Entry 7RKN (electron microscopy, 3.60 A resolution); this record covers chains L and R of the 6 polymer chains in the assembly.

[Chain L]
Protein: Fractalkine
Source organism: Homo sapiens
UniProtKB: P78423 (X3CL1_HUMAN); residues 1-77 here correspond to UniProt positions 25-101 (UniProt number = residue number + 24)
Sequence (91 residues; each row starts with the number of its first residue):
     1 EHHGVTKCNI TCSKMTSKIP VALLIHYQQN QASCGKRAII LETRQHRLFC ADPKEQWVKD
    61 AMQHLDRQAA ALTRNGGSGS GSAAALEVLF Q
Not modelled in the structure: 69-91
Cystine bridges: Cys8-Cys34, Cys12-Cys50
Modified / non-standard residues: Glu1 (pyroglutamic acid; PCA)
Sequence notes: expression tag (78-91)
UniProt features mapped onto this chain:
  - glycosylation: Asn9 (N-linked (GlcNAc...) asparagine)

[Chain R]
Protein: G-protein coupled receptor homolog US28
Source organism: Human cytomegalovirus
UniProtKB: P69332 (US28_HCMVA); numbering as in UniProt (aligned over 1-354)
Sequence (362 residues; row label = number of the first residue in the row; numbers below 1 keep their minus sign (Asp-7 is residue -7)):
    -7 DYKDDDDAMT PTTTTAELTT EFDYDEDATP CVFTDVLNQS KPVTLFLYGV VFLFGSIGNF
    53 LVIFTITWRR RIQCSGDVYF INLAAADLLF VCTLPLWMQY LLDHNSLASV PCTLLTACFY
   113 VAMFASLCFI TEIALDRYYA IVYMRYRPVK QACLFSIFWW IFAVIIAIPH FMVVTKKDNQ
   173 CMTDYDYLEV SYPIILNVEL MLGAFVIPLS VISYCYYRIS RIVAVSQSRH KGRIVRVLIA
   233 VVLVFIIFWL PYHLTLFVDT LKLLKWISSS CEFERSLKRA LILTESLAFC HCCLNPLLYV
   293 FVGTKFRQEL HCLLAEFRQR LFSRDVSWYH SMSFSRRSSP SRRETSSDTL SDEVCRVSQI
   353 IP
Not modelled in the structure: -7 to 14, 309-354
Cystine bridges: Cys23-Cys263, Cys104-Cys173
Sequence notes: expression tag (-7 to 0)
UniProt features mapped onto this chain:
  - glycosylation: Asn30 (N-linked (GlcNAc...) asparagine)
  - natural variant: Glu18 to Asp19 (sequence variant, change not given here; In strain: Isolate clinical VHL/E), Phe25 (F25L: In strain: Isolate clinical VHL/E), Arg267 (R267K: In strain: Isolate clinical VHL/E), Val346 (V346A: In strain: Isolate clinical VHL/E)

[Interface between chain L and chain R]
Residue-residue contacts - 50 pairs, chain L then chain R:
  Glu1(L) - Trp89(R)
  Glu1(L) - Cys173(R)
  His2(L) - Tyr40(R)  hydrogen bond
  His2(L) - Phe111(R)
  His2(L) - Tyr112(R)
  His2(L) - Glu277(R)
  His3(L) - Asn189(R)  hydrogen bond
  His3(L) - Leu248(R)
  His3(L) - Leu273(R)
  His3(L) - Glu277(R)
  Gly4(L) - Ile274(R)
  Gly4(L) - Glu277(R)  hydrogen bond (backbone-side chain)
  Val5(L) - Trp89(R)  hydrophobic
  Thr6(L) - Leu29(R)
  Thr6(L) - Lys270(R)
  Cys8(L) - Phe25(R)
  Asn9(L) - Val24(R)
  Asn9(L) - Phe25(R)
  Asn9(L) - Thr26(R)
  Ile10(L) - Phe25(R)
  Thr11(L) - Pro22(R)
  Thr11(L) - Cys23(R)  hydrogen bond (side chain-backbone)
  Thr11(L) - Phe25(R)
  Lys14(L) - Asp19(R)
  Lys14(L) - Ala20(R)
  Thr16(L) - Glu18(R)
  Ser17(L) - Tyr16(R)
  Ser17(L) - Glu18(R)  hydrogen bond
  Lys18(L) - Tyr16(R)  hydrogen bond (backbone-side chain)
  Ile19(L) - Tyr16(R)
  Ile19(L) - Glu18(R)
  Gln31(L) - Gln172(R)
  Ala32(L) - Lys169(R)
  Ala32(L) - Met174(R)
  Ser33(L) - Gln172(R)
  Ser33(L) - Met174(R)
  Cys34(L) - Thr175(R)
  Gly35(L) - Met174(R)
  Gly35(L) - Thr175(R)  hydrogen bond (backbone-backbone)
  Gly35(L) - Asp176(R)
  Gly35(L) - Asp178(R)
  Lys36(L) - Asp178(R)  hydrogen bond (backbone-side chain)
  Ile40(L) - Pro22(R)  hydrophobic
  Leu48(L) - Thr21(R)  hydrogen bond (backbone-side chain)
  Leu48(L) - Pro22(R)
  Phe49(L) - Asp17(R)
  Phe49(L) - Glu18(R)
  Phe49(L) - Thr21(R)
  Phe49(L) - Pro22(R)
  Cys50(L) - Pro22(R)
Interface residues without a listed pair, chain L (27 interface residues in all): Lys7, Leu23
Interface residues without a listed pair, chain R (39 interface residues in all): Asp15, Tyr92, Leu93, Thr108, Val166, Tyr177, Tyr244, Asp251, Cys263, Phe281

[Summary]
Chain L and chain R form an interface of 27 and 39 residues respectively; the contacts include 9 hydrogen
bonds. Polar contacts include His2(L)-Tyr40(R), His3(L)-Asn189(R) and Gly4(L)-Glu277(R).
Here chain L is Fractalkine (Homo sapiens) and chain R is G-protein coupled receptor homolog US28 (Human
cytomegalovirus). Entry 7RKN (Structure of CX3CL1-US28-Gi-scFv16 in OC-state) was determined by electron
microscopy, deposited together with 7RKF, 7RKM, 7RKX and 7RKY.
